Entry 4O1Q (X-ray diffraction, 2.59 A resolution); this record covers chains A and D of the 6 polymer chains in the assembly.

== Chain A ==
Molecule: Methylamine utilization protein MauG
Organism: Paracoccus denitrificans
Notes: EC 1.-.-.-
Reference sequence: Q51658 (MAUG_PARDP); residues 1-367 here correspond to UniProt positions 21-387 (UniProt number = residue number + 20)
Chain sequence (373 residues; numbered -5 to 367; the number before each row is that of its first residue; numbers below 1 keep their minus sign (His-5 is residue -5)):
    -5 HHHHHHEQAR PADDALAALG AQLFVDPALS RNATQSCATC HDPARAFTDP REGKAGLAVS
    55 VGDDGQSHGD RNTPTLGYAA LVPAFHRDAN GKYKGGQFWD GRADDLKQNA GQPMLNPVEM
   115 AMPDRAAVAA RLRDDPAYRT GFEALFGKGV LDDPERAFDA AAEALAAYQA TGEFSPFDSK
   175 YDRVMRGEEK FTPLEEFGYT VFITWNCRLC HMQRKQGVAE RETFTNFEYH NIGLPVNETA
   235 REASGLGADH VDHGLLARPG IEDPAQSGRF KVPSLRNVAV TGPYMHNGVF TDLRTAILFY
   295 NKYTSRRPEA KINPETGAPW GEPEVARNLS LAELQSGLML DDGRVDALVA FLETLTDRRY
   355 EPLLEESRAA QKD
Unresolved in the structure: -5 to 5, 360-367
Differences from the reference sequence: expression tag (-5 to 0); engineered mutation Asn103 (Gln123 in Q51658)
Covalent attachments: heme c (HEC) linked to Cys31, Cys34, Cys201, Cys204
Ion coordination: heme c Fe site 1 near His35 (its only coordinating residue here); Ca2+: Asn66, Thr275, Pro277; heme c Fe site 2: His205, Tyr294
Small-molecule neighbours:
  - heme c (HEC), molecule 1: Phe18, Gln29, Ser30, His35, Arg45, Ser54, Val55, Gly56, Arg65, Asn66, Thr67, Pro68, Thr69, Leu70, Gln91, Phe92, Trp93, Arg96, Leu100, Asn103, Ala104, Pro107, Met108, Glu113, Met114, Leu159, Gln163, Lys265
  - heme c (HEC), molecule 2: Trp93, Asn200, His205, His224, Ile226, Leu228, Phe264, Lys265, Val266, Pro267, Ser268, Leu269, Val272, Tyr278, Met279, His280, Leu287, Ala290, Ile291, Tyr294, Ser324, Glu327, Leu328, Leu334, Leu342, Leu346
Curated features (UniProtKB/Swiss-Prot):
  - binding site (heme c): Cys31, Cys34, His35, Cys201, Cys204, His205, His280
From the paper describing this entry:
  - mutagenesis - Q103N: unchanged expression
  - mutagenesis - Q103N: unchanged catalytic activity on preMADH
  - heme c coordination: His35, His205, Tyr294 (citing earlier work)

== Chain D ==
Molecule: Methylamine dehydrogenase heavy chain
Organism: Paracoccus denitrificans
Notes: EC 1.4.99.3
Reference sequence: A1BB97 (A1BB97_PARDP); residues 2-386 here correspond to UniProt positions 33-417 (UniProt number = residue number + 31)
Chain sequence (385 residues; row label = number of the first residue in the row):
     2 DAPEAETQAQ ETQGQAAARA AAADLAAGQD DEPRILEAPA PDARRVYVND PAHFAAVTQQ
    62 FVIDGEAGRV IGMIDGGFLP NPVVADDGSF IAHASTVFSR IARGERTDYV EVFDPVTLLP
   122 TADIELPDAP RFLVGTYPWM TSLTPDGKTL LFYQFSPAPA VGVVDLEGKA FKRMLDVPDC
   182 YHIFPTAPDT FFMHCRDGSL AKVAFGTEGT PEITHTEVFH PEDEFLINHP AYSQKAGRLV
   242 WPTYTGKIHQ IDLSSGDAKF LPAVEALTEA ERADGWRPGG WQQVAYHRAL DRIYLLVDQR
   302 DEWRHKTASR FVVVLDAKTG ERLAKFEMGH EIDSINVSQD EKPLLYALST GDKTLYIHDA
   362 ESGEELRSVN QLGHGPQVIT TADMG
Unresolved in the structure: 2-10
Disulfides: Cys181-Cys196

== How chain A and chain D interact ==
Residue-residue contacts (14; chain A residue first):
  Phe191(A) with Arg197(D)
  Thr298(A) with Pro158(D)
  Arg300(A) with Pro158(D)
  Arg301(A) with Ala159(D); Val178(D), hydrogen bond (side chain-backbone)
  Gly331(A) with Ser157(D), hydrogen bond (backbone-side chain); Pro158(D)
  Leu332(A) with Phe156(D), hydrophobic; Pro158(D)
  Met333(A) with Pro158(D), hydrogen bond (backbone-backbone); Ala159(D), hydrophobic
  Asp335(A) with Asp180(D)
  Arg338(A) with Asp180(D), salt bridge; Arg197(D)
Also at the interface, not in a pair above, chain D (11 interface residues in all): Asp129, Pro160, Asp177, Tyr182

== In short ==
Chain A and chain D form an interface of 9 and 11 residues respectively; the contacts include 3 hydrogen bonds
and 1 salt bridge. Polar pairs include Arg338(A)-Asp180(D), Arg301(A)-Val178(D) and Gly331(A)-Ser157(D).
Covalently linked heme c: at Cys31(A) and Cys201(A). From the paper: Q103N of chain A leaves expression
unchanged; heme c coordination by His35(A), His205(A) and Tyr294(A).
Here chain A is Methylamine utilization protein MauG and chain D is Methylamine dehydrogenase heavy chain,
both from Paracoccus denitrificans. Entry 4O1Q (Crystal Structure of the Q103N-MauG/pre-Methylamine
Dehydrogenase Complex) was determined by X-ray diffraction.
